6J2K - chains A and B; structure by X-ray diffraction, 1.44 A resolution.

[Chain A (and B)]
Name: Beta-lactamase
From: Escherichia coli
Notes: EC 3.5.2.6; chain B of this document is another copy of the same molecule, construct and numbering; everything in this record applies to it too
UniProtKB: C8CP57 (C8CP57_ECOLX); the author numbering skips numbers that UniProt does not, so the offset changes along the chain: 25-57 = UniProt 29-61; 59-238 = UniProt 62-241; 240-289 = UniProt 242-291
Chain sequence (287 residues; each row starts with the number of its first residue; note: 2 numbers in that range are skipped by the numbering (no residue carries them; nothing is unmodelled there)):
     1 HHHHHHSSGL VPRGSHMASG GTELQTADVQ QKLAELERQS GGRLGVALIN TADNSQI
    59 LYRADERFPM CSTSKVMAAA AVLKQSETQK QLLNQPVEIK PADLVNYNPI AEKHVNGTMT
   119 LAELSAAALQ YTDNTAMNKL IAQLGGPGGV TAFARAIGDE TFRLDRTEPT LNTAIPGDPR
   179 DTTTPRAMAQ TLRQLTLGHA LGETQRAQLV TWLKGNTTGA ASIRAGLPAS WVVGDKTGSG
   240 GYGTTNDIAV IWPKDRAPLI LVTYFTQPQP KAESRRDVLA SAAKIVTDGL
Not modelled in the structure: 1-26, 289
Construct notes: expression tag (1-24); engineered mutation Thr130 (Ser133 in C8CP57)
Covalent attachments: (2E)-3-[(4-hydroxy-2-oxobutyl)amino]prop-2-enal (ISS) linked to Ser70
Ligand contacts: ISS ((2E)-3-[(4-hydroxy-2-oxobutyl)amino]prop-2-enal): Cys69, Lys73, Asn104, Tyr105, Thr130, Asn132, Asn170, Gly236, Ser237

[Interface between chain A and chain B]
Pairs across the interface (24):
  Tyr105(A) - Ala227(B)
  Tyr105(A) - Ser228(B)
  Pro107(A) - Val230(B)  hydrophobic
  Lys111(A) - Lys212(B)
  Tyr129(A) - Lys212(B)
  Tyr129(A) - Gly213(B)
  Lys212(A) - Tyr129(B)
  Lys212(A) - Thr215(B)
  Gly213(A) - Tyr129(B)
  Gly213(A) - Thr215(B)
  Asn214(A) - Thr215(B)
  Thr215(A) - Lys212(B)
  Thr215(A) - Gly213(B)
  Thr215(A) - Asn214(B)
  Thr215(A) - Ala218(B)
  Thr216(A) - Ala218(B)
  Ala218(A) - Thr216(B)
  Ala218(A) - Ala218(B)
  Ala218(A) - Arg275(B)  hydrogen bond (backbone-side chain)
  Ala219(A) - Ala219(B)  hydrophobic
  Ala223(A) - Arg275(B)
  Ala227(A) - Tyr105(B)
  Arg275(A) - Ala218(B)
  Arg275(A) - Ala223(B)
Also at the interface, not in a pair above, chain A (17 interface residues in all): Gly217, Ser228, Val230
Also at the interface, not in a pair above, chain B (18 interface residues in all): Pro107, Gly217, Arg222, Trp229

[Overview]
17 residues of chain A and 18 residues of chain B are in contact, with 1 hydrogen bond. The hydrogen-bonded
pair is Ala218(A)-Arg275(B). Compound ISS is covalently linked to Ser70(A).
Chain A and chain B are both Beta-lactamase (Escherichia coli); the structure, CTX-M-64 beta-lactamase S130T
clavulanic acid complex, was determined by X-ray diffraction (same publication as 6ITY, 6J25, 6J2B, 6J2O and
5ZB7).
